PDB entry 2BX3 | X-ray diffraction, 2.00 A resolution | chain A

Chain A:
Name: 3C-like proteinase nsp5
Organism: SARS coronavirus Sin2774
Notes: EC 3.4.22.69
UniProt: P0C6U8 (R1A_SARS); residues 1-306 here correspond to UniProt positions 3241-3546 (UniProt number = residue number + 3240)
Amino-acid sequence (306 residues; row label = number of the first residue in the row):
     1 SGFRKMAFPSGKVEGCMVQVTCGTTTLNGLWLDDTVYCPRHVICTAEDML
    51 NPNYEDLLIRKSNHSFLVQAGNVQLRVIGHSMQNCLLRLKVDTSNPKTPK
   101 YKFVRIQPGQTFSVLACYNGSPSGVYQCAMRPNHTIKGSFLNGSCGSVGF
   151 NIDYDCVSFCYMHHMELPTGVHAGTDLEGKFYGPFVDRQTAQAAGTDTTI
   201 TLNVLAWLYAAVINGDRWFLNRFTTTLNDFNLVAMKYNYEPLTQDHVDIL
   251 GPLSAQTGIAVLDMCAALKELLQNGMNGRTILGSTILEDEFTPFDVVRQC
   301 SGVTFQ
Unresolved in the structure: 1, 302-306
Curated features (UniProtKB/Swiss-Prot):
  - active site (For 3CL-PRO activity): H41, C145
  - site: Q306 (Cleavage)
From the paper describing this entry:
  - catalytic residues: H41, C145 (citing earlier work)
  - specificity-determining residues: H163 (citing earlier work)
  - contacts within the chain: Y161-H163 (hydrogen bond), H163-E166
  - conformationally variable residues (loop rearrangement, side-chain flip): I43 to M49, C117 to P122, G138 to C145, E166
  - contacts within the chain: H41-D187 (water-mediated contact) (citing earlier work)
  - self-association interface (contacts with another copy of this molecule): A7, V125, E290 (from molecular simulation)

In short:
UniProt lists active-site residues H41 and C145. From the paper: catalytic residues H41 and C145; the
specificity determinant H163.
Chain A is 3C-like proteinase nsp5 (SARS coronavirus Sin2774); the structure, Crystal Structure of SARS
Coronavirus Main Proteinase (P43212), was determined by X-ray diffraction, deposited together with 2BX4.
